1RZZ - chains M and H of the 3 polymer chains in the assembly; structure by X-ray diffraction, 2.40 A resolution.

[Chain M]
Molecule: Reaction center protein M chain
Organism: Rhodobacter sphaeroides
UniProtKB: P02953 (RCEM_RHOSH); numbering as in UniProt (aligned over 1-307)
Sequence (307 residues; each row starts with the number of its first residue):
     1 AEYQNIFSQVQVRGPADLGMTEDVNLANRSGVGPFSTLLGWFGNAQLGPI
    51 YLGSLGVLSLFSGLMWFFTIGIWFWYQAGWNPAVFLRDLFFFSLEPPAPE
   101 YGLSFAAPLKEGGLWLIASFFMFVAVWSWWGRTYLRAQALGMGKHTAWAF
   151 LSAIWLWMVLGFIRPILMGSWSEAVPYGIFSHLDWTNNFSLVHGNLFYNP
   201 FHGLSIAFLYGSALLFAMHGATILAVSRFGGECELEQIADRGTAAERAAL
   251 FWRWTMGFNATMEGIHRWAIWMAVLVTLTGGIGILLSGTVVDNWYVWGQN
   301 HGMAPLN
Unresolved in the structure: 1-2, 302-307
Construct notes: engineered mutation Cys233 (Arg in P02953)
Metal / ion sites: Fe2+: His219, Glu234, His266 (shared with 2 residues of chain L)
Ligand contacts:
  - bacteriochlorophyll a (BCL), molecule 1: Trp66, Met122, Val126, Phe150, Ala153, Ile154, Leu156, Trp157, Leu160, Trp185, Thr186, Asn187, Phe189, Ser190, Asn195, Leu196, Phe197, His202, Ser205, Ile206, Leu209, Tyr210, Val276, Thr277, Gly280, Gly281, Gly283, Ile284
  - bacteriochlorophyll a (BCL), molecule 2: Met122, Trp157, Leu160, Val175, Ile179, His182, Leu183, Trp185, Thr186
  - bacteriochlorophyll a (BCL), molecule 3: Thr186, Phe197, Tyr210
  - bacteriochlorophyll a (BCL), molecule 4: Phe197, Gly203, Ile206, Ala207, Tyr210, Gly211, Leu214
  - bacteriopheophytin a (BPH), molecule 1: Ser59, Leu60, Gly63, Leu64, Trp66, Phe67, Ala125, Val126, Trp129, Thr133, Thr146, Ala149, Phe150, Ser152, Ala153, Ala273, Val274, Thr277
  - bacteriopheophytin a (BPH), molecule 2: Tyr210, Ala213, Leu214, Ala217, Met218, Trp252, Thr255, Met256
  - spheroidene (SPO): Trp66, Phe67, Phe68, Ile70, Gly71, Ile72, Phe74, Trp75, Phe85, Leu89, Phe105, Trp115, Leu116, Ser119, Phe120, Met122, Phe123, Trp157, Met158, Leu160, Gly161, Phe162, Trp171, Val175, Pro176, Tyr177, Gly178, Ile179, His182
  - ubiquinone-10 (U10), molecule 1: Ser30, Gly31, Val32, Gly33, Leu47, Gly48, Ile50
  - ubiquinone-10 (U10), molecule 2: Leu214, Leu215, Met218, His219, Thr222, Ile223, Ala248, Ala249, Trp252, Met256, Phe258, Asn259, Ala260, Thr261, Met262, Ile265, Trp268, Met272

[Chain H]
Molecule: Reaction center protein H chain
Organism: Rhodobacter sphaeroides
UniProtKB: P11846 (RCEH_RHOSH); numbering as in UniProt (aligned over 1-260)
Sequence (260 residues; each row starts with the number of its first residue):
     1 MVGVTAFGNFDLASLAIYSFWIFLAGLIYYLQTENMREGYPLENEDGTPA
    51 ANQGPFPLPKPKTFILPHGRGTLTVPGPESEDRPIALARTAVSEGFPHAP
   101 TGDPMKDGVGPASWVARRDLPELDGHGHNKIKPMKAAAGFHVSAGKNPIG
   151 LPVRGCDLEIAGKVVDIWVDIPEQMARFLEVELKDGSTRLLPMQMVKVQS
   201 NRVHVNALSSDLFAGIPTIKSPTEVTLLEEDKICGYVAGGLMYAAPKRKS
   251 VVAAMLAEYA
Unresolved in the structure: 1-10, 257-260

[Interface between chain M and chain H]
Pairs across the interface (110):
  Tyr3(M) with Gln194(H); Val196(H)
  Gln9(M) with Met193(H); Val196(H); Lys197(H); Val198(H)
  Val10(M) with Val142(H), hydrophobic; Ala144(H); Lys146(H); Met193(H), hydrophobic
  Gln11(M) with Val142(H); Ser143(H), hydrogen bond (backbone-backbone); Ala144(H), hydrogen bond (backbone-backbone)
  Val12(M) with Met134(H), hydrophobic; Phe140(H), hydrophobic; His141(H); Ser143(H); Val169(H), hydrophobic; Gln174(H); Met175(H)
  Arg13(M) with Gly139(H); Phe140(H); His141(H), hydrogen bond (backbone-backbone); Ser143(H); Gln174(H)
  Gly14(M) with Gly139(H); Phe140(H); Gln174(H), hydrogen bond (backbone-side chain)
  Pro15(M) with Ala138(H); Gly139(H)
  Gly19(M) with His126(H)
  Met20(M) with Gly125(H); His126(H)
  Thr37(M) with Ala144(H)
  Trp41(M) with Ala144(H), hydrophobic; Gly145(H)
  Gly43(M) with Met175(H)
  Asn44(M) with Glu173(H)
  Gln46(M) with Gln174(H), hydrogen bond
  Pro200(M) with Ile17(H), hydrophobic
  Phe201(M) with Ala16(H); Ile17(H)
  Leu204(M) with Ile17(H), hydrophobic; Phe20(H), hydrophobic; Trp21(H), hydrophobic
  Phe208(M) with Phe20(H), hydrophobic
  Ser227(M) with Gln194(H), hydrogen bond (backbone-side chain)
  Arg228(M) with Pro192(H); Gln194(H); Met195(H); Cys234(H), hydrogen bond (backbone-side chain); Leu241(H)
  Phe229(M) with Cys234(H); Ala238(H), hydrophobic
  Gly230(M) with Arg177(H)
  Cys233(M) with Arg177(H)
  Glu236(M) with Arg117(H), salt bridge; Glu122(H); Leu227(H)
  Gln237(M) with Arg117(H)
  Ile238(M) with Phe64(H), hydrophobic; Leu73(H)
  Ala239(M) with Leu66(H), hydrophobic; Leu73(H)
  Asp240(M) with Arg117(H), hydrogen bond (backbone-side chain); Arg118(H), hydrogen bond (side chain-backbone); Leu227(H)
  Arg241(M) with Glu38(H), salt bridge; Glu79(H), salt bridge; Val115(H); Arg117(H)
  Gly242(M) with Val115(H); Arg117(H); Asp231(H)
  Thr243(M) with Ser113(H), hydrogen bond (side chain-backbone); Val115(H); Asp231(H), hydrogen bond (backbone-side chain)
  Glu246(M) with Val115(H)
  Arg247(M) with Pro111(H), hydrogen bond (side chain-backbone); Ala112(H); Ser113(H), hydrogen bond (side chain-backbone); Gly235(H)
  Arg253(M) with Tyr40(H), hydrogen bond; Leu42(H)
  Phe258(M) with Gln32(H)
  Ala260(M) with Asn35(H)
  Thr261(M) with Asn35(H), hydrogen bond (backbone-side chain); Glu38(H)
  Glu263(M) with Lys62(H), salt bridge; Phe64(H)
  Gly264(M) with Asn35(H)
  Ile265(M) with Asn35(H), hydrogen bond (backbone-side chain)
  Arg267(M) with Tyr30(H), hydrogen bond; Leu31(H); Glu34(H), salt bridge; Lys62(H)
  Trp268(M) with Leu31(H), hydrophobic; Asn35(H)
  Trp271(M) with Phe23(H), hydrophobic; Leu27(H)
  Leu275(M) with Leu27(H), hydrophobic
  Thr279(M) with Phe20(H)
  Leu286(M) with Leu12(H), hydrophobic
  Val290(M) with Leu12(H), hydrophobic
  Val291(M) with Ala13(H), hydrophobic
  Trp297(M) with Asp11(H), hydrogen bond; Ala13(H); Ser14(H)
  His301(M) with Ser14(H); Ile17(H)
Interface residues without a listed pair, chain M (57 interface residues in all): Asn5, Ser8, Asp17, Phe35, Asn259, Trp294
Interface residues without a listed pair, chain H (73 interface residues in all): Leu24, Ile28, Met36, Arg37, Ser80, Glu81, Gly110, Trp114, Lys130, Pro148, Pro172, Ala176, Glu230

[Summary]
57 residues of chain M face 73 of chain H across their interface; the contacts include 18 hydrogen bonds and 5
salt bridges. Polar contacts include Glu236(M)-Arg117(H), Arg241(M)-Glu38(H) and Arg241(M)-Glu79(H). Chain M
binds 4 copies of bacteriochlorophyll a, ubiquinone-10, bacteriopheophytin a and spheroidene.
Chain M is Reaction center protein M chain and chain H is Reaction center protein H chain, both from
Rhodobacter sphaeroides; the structure, Photosynthetic reaction center double mutant from rhodobacter
sphaeroides with asp L213 replaced with asn and arg ..., was determined by X-ray diffraction together with
1RVJ, 1RY5, 1RZH and 1S00 from the same study.
